Entry 5BOT (X-ray diffraction, 1.85 A resolution); this record covers chains A and B.

# Chain A (and B)
Name: Collagenase 3
Organism: Homo sapiens
Notes: EC 3.4.24.-; chain B of this document is another copy of the same molecule, construct and numbering; everything in this record applies to it too
UniProtKB: P45452 (MMP13_HUMAN); residues 104-274 here = UniProt positions 104-274
Amino-acid sequence (171 residues; row label = number of the first residue in the row):
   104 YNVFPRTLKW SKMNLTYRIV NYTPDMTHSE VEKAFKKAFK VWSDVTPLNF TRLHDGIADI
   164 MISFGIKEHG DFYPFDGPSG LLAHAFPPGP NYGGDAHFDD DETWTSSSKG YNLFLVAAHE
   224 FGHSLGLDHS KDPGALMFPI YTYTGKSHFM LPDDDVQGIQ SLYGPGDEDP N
Unresolved in the structure: 249-251, 273-274 (chain B: 270-274)
UniProt features mapped onto this chain:
  - active site: E223
  - binding site (Ca(2+)): D128, D162, D179, G180, S182, L184, N194, G196, D198, D202, D203, E205
  - binding site (Zn(2+)): H172, D174, H187, H200, H222, H226, H232, M240
  - glycosylation (N-linked (GlcNAc...) asparagine): N117, N152
  - natural variant: W207 (W207G: In MDST), H232 (H232N: In MANDP1)
  - mutagenesis: E223 (E223A: Abolishes enzyme activity)
Metal / ion sites: Ca2+ site 1: D128, D203, E205; Ca2+ site 2: D162, N194, G196, D198; Zn2+ site 1: H172, D174, H187, H200; Ca2+ site 3: D179, G180, S182, L184, D202, E205; Zn2+ site 2: H222, H226, H232
Residues lining bound ligands: ethyl 5-carbamoyl-1H-indole-2-carboxylate (4UM): L185, A186, L218, V219, H222, E223, A238, L239, F241, P242, I243, Y244, T245, Y246, T247, F252

# How chain A and chain B interact
Residue-residue contacts (51; chain A residue first):
  Y104(A) - S233(B)
  Y104(A) - D257(B)  hydrogen bond (backbone-side chain)
  Y104(A) - Q260(B)
  Y104(A) - G261(B)
  Y104(A) - S264(B)
  N105(A) - L230(B)
  N105(A) - D231(B)  hydrogen bond (backbone-backbone)
  N105(A) - H232(B)
  V106(A) - G229(B)
  V106(A) - S264(B)
  V106(A) - L265(B)  hydrophobic
  F107(A) - L111(B)
  F107(A) - P190(B)  hydrophobic
  F107(A) - H226(B)
  F107(A) - G229(B)  hydrogen bond (backbone-backbone)
  F107(A) - L230(B)
  F107(A) - D231(B)
  P108(A) - R109(B)
  P108(A) - L111(B)
  R109(A) - R109(B)  hydrogen bond (backbone-backbone)
  R109(A) - L111(B)
  T110(A) - V106(B)
  T110(A) - F107(B)
  T110(A) - P108(B)
  T110(A) - R109(B)  hydrogen bond (backbone-side chain)
  L111(A) - F107(B)  hydrogen bond (backbone-backbone)
  L111(A) - R109(B)
  K112(A) - R109(B)
  G173(A) - F175(B)
  D174(A) - F175(B)
  F175(A) - G173(B)
  F175(A) - F175(B)
  P190(A) - F107(B)  hydrophobic
  P193(A) - Y176(B)
  N194(A) - Y176(B)
  Y195(A) - D174(B)
  Y195(A) - F175(B)
  Y195(A) - Y176(B)  hydrogen bond
  H226(A) - F107(B)
  G229(A) - V106(B)
  G229(A) - F107(B)  hydrogen bond (backbone-backbone)
  L230(A) - N105(B)
  L230(A) - F107(B)
  D231(A) - N105(B)  hydrogen bond (backbone-backbone)
  D231(A) - F107(B)
  H232(A) - N105(B)  hydrogen bond (backbone-side chain)
  D257(A) - Y104(B)  hydrogen bond (side chain-backbone)
  Q260(A) - Y104(B)
  G261(A) - Y104(B)
  S264(A) - Y104(B)
  L265(A) - V106(B)  hydrophobic
Interface residues without a listed pair, chain A (27 interface residues in all): S233
Interface residues without a listed pair, chain B (24 interface residues in all): K234

# In short
The interface between chain A and chain B involves 27 residues on one side and 24 on the other; the contacts
include 11 hydrogen bonds. Polar pairs include Y104(A)-D257(B), T110(A)-R109(B) and Y195(A)-Y176(B). Bound to
chain A: ethyl 5-carbamoyl-1H-indole-2-carboxylate.
Chain A and chain B are both Collagenase 3 (Homo sapiens); the structure, X-RAY Co-structure of MMP-13 with
ethyl 5-carbamoyl-1H-indole-2-carboxylate, was determined by X-ray diffraction (same publication as 5BOY and
5BPA).
